5A0T - chains A and E; structure by X-ray diffraction, 2.28 A resolution.

Chain A:
Name: Ribonuclease J
From: Streptomyces coelicolor A3(2)
Notes: fragment: beta-lactmase domain and beta-casp domain, residues 1-561
UniProt: O86842 (O86842_STRCO); residues 1-561 here = UniProt positions 1-561
Amino-acid sequence (561 residues; row label = number of the first residue in the row):
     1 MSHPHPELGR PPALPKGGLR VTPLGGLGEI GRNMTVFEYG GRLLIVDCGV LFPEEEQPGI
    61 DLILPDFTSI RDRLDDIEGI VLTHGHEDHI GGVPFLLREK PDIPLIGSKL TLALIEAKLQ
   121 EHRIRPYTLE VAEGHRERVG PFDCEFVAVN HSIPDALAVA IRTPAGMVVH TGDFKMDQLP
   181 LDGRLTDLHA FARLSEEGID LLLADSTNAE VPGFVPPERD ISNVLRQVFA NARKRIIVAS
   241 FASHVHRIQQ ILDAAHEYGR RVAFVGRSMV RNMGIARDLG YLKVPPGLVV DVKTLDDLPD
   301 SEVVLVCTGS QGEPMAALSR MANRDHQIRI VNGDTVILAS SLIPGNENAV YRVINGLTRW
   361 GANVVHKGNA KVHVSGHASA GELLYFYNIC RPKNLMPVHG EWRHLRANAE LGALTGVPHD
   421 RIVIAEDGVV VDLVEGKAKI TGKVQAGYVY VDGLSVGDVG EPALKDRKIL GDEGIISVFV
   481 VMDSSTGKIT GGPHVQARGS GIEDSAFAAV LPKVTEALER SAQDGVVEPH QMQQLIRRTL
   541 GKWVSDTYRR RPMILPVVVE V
Not modelled in the structure: 1, 456-561
Metal / ion sites: Zn2+ site 1: His84, His86, His151, Asp173; Zn2+ site 2: Asp88, His89, Asp173, His399 (shared with G1(E) of chain E)
Reported in the primary citation:
  - catalytic residues: Asp88 (proposed by the authors, not directly observed)
  - binding site for the 6-nt RNA strand (chain E): Phe52, Glu87, Phe241, Arg267, Gln311, Ile343
  - mutagenesis - F52A, R267A: decreased catalytic activity on 5'-monophosphorylated substrate
  - mutagenesis - L342P: increased catalytic activity on 5' ppp substrate
  - conformationally variable residues (helix shift, loop rearrangement): Glu55 to Gly59, Gly309 to Ala316, Ala316 to Arg324

Chain E:
Molecule: 6-nt RNA strand
From: Escherichia coli
Sequence (6 nucleotides; each row starts with the number of its first residue; numbering starts at 0):
     0 CGCCUC
Metal / ion sites: Zn2+: G1 (shared with Asp88(A), His89(A), Asp173(A), His399(A) of chain A)

How chain A and chain E interact:
Pairs across the interface (47; chain A residue first):
  Ile30(A) - C0(E)  base contact
  Phe52(A) - G1(E)  base contact
  Phe52(A) - C2(E)  base contact
  Leu62(A) - C2(E)  base contact
  His86(A) - G1(E)  salt bridge to the phosphate
  His86(A) - C2(E)  phosphate contact
  Glu87(A) - G1(E)  sugar contact
  Glu87(A) - C2(E)  hydrogen bond to the phosphate
  Asp88(A) - G1(E)  phosphate contact
  Glu121(A) - U4(E)  base contact
  His151(A) - G1(E)  salt bridge to the phosphate
  Asp173(A) - G1(E)  phosphate contact
  Thr207(A) - C0(E)  sugar contact
  Phe241(A) - G1(E)  sugar contact
  Phe241(A) - C2(E)  sugar contact
  Phe241(A) - C3(E)  phosphate contact
  Ala242(A) - C3(E)  hydrogen bond to the phosphate
  Ser243(A) - C2(E)  hydrogen bond to the phosphate
  Gly266(A) - U4(E)  phosphate contact
  Arg267(A) - U4(E)  hydrogen bond to the base
  Arg267(A) - C5(E)  phosphate contact
  Ser268(A) - C3(E)  hydrogen bond to the phosphate
  Ser268(A) - U4(E)  hydrogen bond to the phosphate
  Thr308(A) - C3(E)  hydrogen bond to the phosphate
  Thr308(A) - U4(E)  phosphate contact
  Gln311(A) - G1(E)  base contact
  Glu313(A) - C2(E)  hydrogen bond to the sugar
  Glu313(A) - C3(E)  sugar contact
  Met315(A) - C3(E)  sugar contact
  Met315(A) - U4(E)  sugar contact
  Ala316(A) - C3(E)  phosphate contact
  Ala316(A) - U4(E)  phosphate contact
  Ser341(A) - C0(E)  hydrogen bond to the phosphate
  Ile343(A) - C0(E)  sugar contact
  Ile343(A) - G1(E)  base contact
  Pro344(A) - C0(E)  base contact
  Asn346(A) - G1(E)  base contact
  His373(A) - C0(E)  salt bridge to the phosphate
  Ser375(A) - C0(E)  hydrogen bond to the phosphate
  Gly376(A) - C0(E)  hydrogen bond to the phosphate
  His377(A) - C0(E)  sugar contact
  His377(A) - G1(E)  salt bridge to the phosphate
  His399(A) - C0(E)  sugar contact
  His399(A) - G1(E)  salt bridge to the phosphate
  Glu401(A) - C0(E)  hydrogen bond to the base
  Arg403(A) - C0(E)  base contact
  His404(A) - C0(E)  base contact
Other interface residues (no listed pair), chain A (38 interface residues in all): Gly85, Ser152, Ser240, Gly309, Ala317

Summary:
Chain A and chain E form an interface of 38 and 6 residues respectively, with 12 hydrogen bonds and 5 salt
bridges. Polar contacts include Arg267(A)-U4(E), Glu401(A)-C0(E) and Glu313(A)-C2(E). The paper reports the
catalytic residue Asp88(A); F52A and R267A of chain A reduce catalytic activity on 5'-monophosphorylated
substrate.
Here chain A is Ribonuclease J (Streptomyces coelicolor A3(2)) and chain E is a 6-nt RNA strand (Escherichia
coli). Entry 5A0T (Catalysis and 5' end sensing by ribonuclease RNase J of the metallo- beta-lactamase family)
was determined by X-ray diffraction (same publication as 5A0V).
